PDB entry 6SQ7 | X-ray diffraction, 1.76 A resolution | chain A

[Chain A]
Name: Enoyl-[acyl-carrier-protein] reductase [NADH]
Source organism: Mycobacterium tuberculosis (strain ATCC 25618 / H37Rv)
Notes: EC 1.3.1.9
Reference sequence: P9WGR1 (INHA_MYCTU); residues 1-269 here = UniProt positions 1-269
Amino-acid sequence (270 residues; numbered 0 to 269; the number before each row is that of its first residue; numbering starts at 0):
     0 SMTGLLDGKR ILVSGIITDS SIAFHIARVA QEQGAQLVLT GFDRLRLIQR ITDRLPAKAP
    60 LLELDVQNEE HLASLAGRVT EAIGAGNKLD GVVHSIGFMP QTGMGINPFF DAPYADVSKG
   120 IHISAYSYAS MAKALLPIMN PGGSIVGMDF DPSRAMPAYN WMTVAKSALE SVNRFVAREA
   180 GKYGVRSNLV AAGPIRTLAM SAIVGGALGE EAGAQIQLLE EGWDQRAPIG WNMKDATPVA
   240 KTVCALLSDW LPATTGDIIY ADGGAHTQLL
Not modelled in the structure: 0-2
Construct notes: expression tag (0)
UniProt features mapped onto this chain:
  - binding site (NAD(+)): Ser20, Ile21, Asp64, Val65, Ile95, Gly96, Lys165, Ile194
  - binding site (substrate): Tyr158
  - site: Phe149 (May act as an intermediate that passes the hydride ion from NADH to the substrate), Tyr158 (Transition state stabilizer)
  - modified residue: Thr266 (Phosphothreonine)
  - mutagenesis: Ser94 (S94A: Confers INH and ETH resistance. The mutant is 17 times more resistant to inhibition by the INH-NAD adduct ...), Asp148 (D148G: Confers pyridomycin resistance. Has no impact on the susceptibility to isoniazid and moxifloxacin. 14-fold decrease in NADH affinity, while no effect on catalytic activity), Tyr158 (Y158A: 1500-fold decrease in catalytic activity while no effect on lipid substrate affinity; Y158F: 24-fold decrease in catalytic activity while no effect on lipid substrate affinity ...), Lys165 (K165A/M: Loss of enzyme's ability to bind NADH; K165Q/R: No effect on the enzyme's catalytic ability or on its ability to bind NADH), Thr266 (T266A: No effect on catalytic activity. Loss of phosphorylation. Does not alter growth of M.tuberculosis ...)
Small-molecule neighbours:
  - NAD+ (9FN; 2-(4-chloranyl-3-nitro-phenyl)carbonylbenzoic acid): Gly96, Phe97, Met103, Phe149, Pro156, Ala157, Tyr158, Met161, Lys165, Ala198, Met199, Ile202, Ile215, Leu218
  - NAD (nicotinamide-adenine-dinucleotide): Gly14, Ile15, Ile16, Ser20, Ile21, Ala22, Phe41, Leu63, Asp64, Val65, Gln66, Ser94, Ile95, Gly96, Phe97, Ile122, Met147, Asp148, Phe149, Tyr158, Lys165, Ala191, Gly192, Pro193, Ile194, Thr196, Met199

[In short]
Ligands of chain A: NAD and NAD+. From UniProt: 8 NAD+-binding residues, substrate-binding residue Tyr158 and
5 mutagenesis sites.
Chain A is Enoyl-[acyl-carrier-protein] reductase [NADH] (Mycobacterium tuberculosis (strain ATCC 25618 /
H37Rv)); the structure, Crystal structure of M. tuberculosis InhA in complex with NAD+ and
2-(4-chloro-3-nitrobenzoyl)benzoic acid, was determined by X-ray diffraction, deposited together with 6SQ5,
6SQ9, 6SQB and 6SQL.
